5SB5 - chains C and E of the 6 polymer chains in the assembly; structure by X-ray diffraction, 2.31 A resolution.

Chain C:
Name: Tubulin alpha-1B chain
Source organism: Bos taurus
Reference sequence: P81947 (TBA1B_BOVIN); residues 1-451 here = UniProt positions 1-451
Amino-acid sequence (451 residues; row label = number of the first residue in the row):
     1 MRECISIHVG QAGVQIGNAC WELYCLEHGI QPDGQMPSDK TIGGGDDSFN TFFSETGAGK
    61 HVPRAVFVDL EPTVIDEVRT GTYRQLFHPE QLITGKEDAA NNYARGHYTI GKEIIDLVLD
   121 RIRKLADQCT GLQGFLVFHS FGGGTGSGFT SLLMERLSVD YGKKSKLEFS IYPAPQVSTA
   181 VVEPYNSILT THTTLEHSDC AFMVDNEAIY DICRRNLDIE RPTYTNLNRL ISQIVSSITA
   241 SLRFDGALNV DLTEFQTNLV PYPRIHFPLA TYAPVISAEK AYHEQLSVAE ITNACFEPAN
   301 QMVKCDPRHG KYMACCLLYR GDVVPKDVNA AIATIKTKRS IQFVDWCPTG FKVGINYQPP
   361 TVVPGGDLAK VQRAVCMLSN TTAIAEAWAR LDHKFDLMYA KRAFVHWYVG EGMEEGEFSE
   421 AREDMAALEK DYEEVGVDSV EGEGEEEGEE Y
Not modelled in the structure: 441-451
Ion coordination: Ca2+ site 1: Asp-39, Thr-41, Gly-44, Glu-55; Ca2+ site 2: Glu-284 (shared with 1 residue of chain B)
Small-molecule neighbours:
  - 4CJ (N-{4-[2-(3-fluoroanilino)-1,3-thiazol-4-yl]phenyl}acetamide): Cys-4, Gln-133, Gly-134, Phe-135, Leu-136, Ser-165, Leu-167, Leu-242, Leu-252, Thr-253, Gln-256, Thr-257
  - GTP (guanosine-5'-triphosphate): Gly-10, Gln-11, Ala-12, Gln-15, Ile-16, Asp-69, Asp-98, Ala-99, Ala-100, Asn-101, Ser-140, Gly-142, Gly-143, Gly-144, Thr-145, Gly-146, Ile-171, Pro-173, Val-177, Ser-178, Thr-179, Glu-183, Asn-206, Tyr-224, Leu-227, Asn-228, Ile-231
Reported in the primary citation:
  - conformationally variable residues (side-chain flip): Leu-136
  - binding site for 4CJ: Cys-4, Gln-133, Phe-135

Chain E:
Name: Stathmin-4
Source organism: Rattus norvegicus
Reference sequence: P63043 (STMN4_RAT); residues 5-145 here correspond to UniProt positions 49-189 (UniProt number = residue number + 44)
Amino-acid sequence (143 residues; numbered 3 to 145; the number before each row is that of its first residue):
     3 MADMEVIELN KCTSGQSFEV ILKPPSFDGV PEFNASLPRR RDPSLEEIQK KLEAAEERRK
    63 YQEAELLKHL AEKREHEREV IQKAIEENNN FIKMAKEKLA QKMESNKENR EAHLAAMLER
   123 LQEKDKHAEE VRKNKELKEE ASR
Not modelled in the structure: 3-5, 29-43, 144-145
Sequence notes: initiating methionine (3); expression tag (4)
Swiss-Prot annotation at these positions:
  - modified residue: Ser-46 (Phosphoserine)

How chain C and chain E interact:
Contacting residue pairs (32):
  His-107(C) / Leu-101(E)
  His-107(C) / Lys-104(E)
  His-107(C) / Met-105(E)
  Tyr-108(C) / Lys-104(E)
  Tyr-108(C) / Met-105(E)  hydrophobic
  Tyr-108(C) / Asn-108(E)
  Thr-109(C) / Arg-112(E)
  Lys-112(C) / Met-105(E)
  Glu-155(C) / Leu-101(E)
  Glu-155(C) / Lys-104(E)  salt bridge
  Arg-156(C) / Leu-101(E)
  Ser-158(C) / Phe-93(E)
  Ser-158(C) / Ile-94(E)
  Val-159(C) / Ile-94(E)
  Val-159(C) / Ala-97(E)  hydrophobic
  Val-159(C) / Lys-98(E)
  Gly-162(C) / Ile-94(E)
  Lys-163(C) / Asn-90(E)
  Lys-163(C) / Phe-93(E)
  Thr-193(C) / Lys-104(E)
  Glu-196(C) / Phe-93(E)
  His-197(C) / Phe-93(E)
  Val-409(C) / His-115(E)  hydrogen bond (backbone-side chain)
  Gly-410(C) / Arg-112(E)
  Glu-411(C) / Asn-108(E)  hydrogen bond (backbone-side chain)
  Glu-411(C) / Arg-112(E)  salt bridge
  Gly-412(C) / Asn-108(E)  hydrogen bond (backbone-side chain)
  Gly-412(C) / Asn-111(E)  hydrogen bond (backbone-side chain)
  Gly-412(C) / Arg-112(E)
  Met-413(C) / Asn-108(E)
  Glu-414(C) / Ser-107(E)  hydrogen bond
  Glu-414(C) / Asn-111(E)  hydrogen bond
Other interface residues (no listed pair), chain C (20 interface residues in all): Leu-152
Other interface residues (no listed pair), chain E (15 interface residues in all): Glu-89, Lys-100

Summary:
20 residues of chain C face 15 of chain E across their interface, with 6 hydrogen bonds and 2 salt bridges.
Among the polar pairs are Glu-155(C)/Lys-104(E), Glu-411(C)/Arg-112(E) and Val-409(C)/His-115(E). Bound to
chain C: GTP and compound 4CJ. From the paper: a binding site for 4CJ at Cys-4(C), Gln-133(C) and Phe-135(C);
conformational variability at Leu-136(C).
Chain C is Tubulin alpha-1B chain (Bos taurus) and chain E is Stathmin-4 (Rattus norvegicus); the structure,
Tubulin-todalam-9-complex, was determined by X-ray diffraction, deposited together with 5SB3, 5SB4, 5SB6, 5SB7
and 7Z7D.
